3OLU - chains A and B; structure by X-ray diffraction, 2.35 A resolution.

== Chain A (and B) ==
Name: Prostaglandin G/H synthase 2
Organism: Mus musculus
Notes: EC 1.14.99.1; chain B of this document is another copy of the same molecule, construct and numbering; everything in this record applies to it too
UniProtKB: Q05769 (PGH2_MOUSE); the construct lacks a stretch of the UniProt sequence, so the offset changes along the chain: 35-105 = UniProt 20-90; 106-618 = UniProt 92-604
Sequence (592 residues; row label = number of the first residue in the row):
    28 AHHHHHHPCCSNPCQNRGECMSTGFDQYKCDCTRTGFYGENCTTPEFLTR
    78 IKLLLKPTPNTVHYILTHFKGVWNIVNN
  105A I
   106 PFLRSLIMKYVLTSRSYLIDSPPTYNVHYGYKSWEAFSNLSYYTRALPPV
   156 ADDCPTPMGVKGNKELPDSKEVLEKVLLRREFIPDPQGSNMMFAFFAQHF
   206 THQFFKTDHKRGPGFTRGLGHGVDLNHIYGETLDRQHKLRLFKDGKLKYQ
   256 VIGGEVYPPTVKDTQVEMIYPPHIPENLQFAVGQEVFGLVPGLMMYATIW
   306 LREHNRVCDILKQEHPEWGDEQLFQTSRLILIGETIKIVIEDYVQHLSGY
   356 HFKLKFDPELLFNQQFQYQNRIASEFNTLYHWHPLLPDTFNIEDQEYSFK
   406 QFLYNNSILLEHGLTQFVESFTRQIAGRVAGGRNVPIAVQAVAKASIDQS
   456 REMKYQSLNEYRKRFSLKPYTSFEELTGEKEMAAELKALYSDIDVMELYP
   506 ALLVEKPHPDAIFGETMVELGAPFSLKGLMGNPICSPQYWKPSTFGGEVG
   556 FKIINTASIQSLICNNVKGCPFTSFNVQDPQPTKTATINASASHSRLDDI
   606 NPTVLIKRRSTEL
Disordered / not traced: 28-32, 583-618
Sequence notes: expression tag (28-34); engineered mutation His513 (Arg499 in Q05769)
Curated features (UniProtKB/Swiss-Prot):
  - active site: His207 (Proton acceptor), Tyr385 (For cyclooxygenase activity)
  - binding site (substrate): Arg120, Tyr355
  - binding site (heme b): His388
  - site: Ser530 (Aspirin-acetylated serine), Asn606 (Not glycosylated)
  - modified residue: Cys540 (S-nitrosocysteine), Ser579 (O-acetylserine)
  - glycosylation (N-linked (GlcNAc...) asparagine): Asn68, Asn144, Asn410, Asn594
Disulfides: Cys36-Cys47, Cys37-Cys159, Cys41-Cys57, Cys59-Cys69, Cys569-Cys575
Covalent attachments: N-acetylglucosamine (NAG) linked to Asn68, Asn144, Asn410
Bound ions: protoporphyrin IX containing co Co near His388 (its only coordinating residue here)
Small-molecule neighbours:
  - 1AG ((2S)-2,3-dihydroxypropyl (5Z,8Z,11Z,14Z)-icosa-5,8,11,14-tetraenoate): Val116, Arg120, Phe205, Phe209, Val228, Val344, Tyr348, Val349, Leu352, Ser353, Tyr355, Leu359, Asn375, Ile377, Phe381, Leu384, Tyr385, Trp387, Phe518, Met522, Val523, Gly526, Ala527, Phe529, Ser530, Leu531, Gly533, Leu534
  - protoporphyrin IX containing co (COH): Tyr148, Ala199, Phe200, Ala202, Gln203, Thr206, His207, Phe210, Lys211, Thr212, His214, Leu294, Val295, Asn382, Tyr385, His386, Trp387, His388, Leu390, Leu391, Phe395, Leu408, Val444, Val447
From the paper describing this entry:
  - binding site for 1AG: Arg120, Tyr385, Ser530
  - conformationally variable residues (side-chain flip): Leu531
  - mutagenesis - R513H: unchanged catalytic activity on 1AG
  - mutagenesis - R513H, L531T: unchanged catalytic activity on 2-AG
  - mutagenesis - R513H, L531F: unchanged binding to 1AG
  - specificity-determining residues: Leu531 (proposed by the authors, not directly observed)
  - mutagenesis - Y355F: decreased catalytic activity on AA
  - mutagenesis - Y355F: increased catalytic activity on 2-AG
  - mutagenesis - Y355F: increased catalytic activity on 1AG
  - mutagenesis - Y355F (3.1-fold): decreased binding to 2-AG
  - mutagenesis - Y355F (3.1-fold), L531A: increased binding to 2-AG
  - mutagenesis - L531F, L531P: unchanged binding to 2-AG
  - mutagenesis - L531A (1.4-1.9-fold), L531P (2.8-fold): increased binding to AA
  - mutagenesis - L531F (2-fold): decreased binding to AA

== Chain A / chain B interface ==
Pairs across the interface (115):
  Arg44(A) - Gln543(B)
  Glu46(A) - Lys546(B)  salt bridge
  Glu46(A) - Ser548(B)
  Met48(A) - His320(B)
  Met48(A) - Gly551(B)
  Met48(A) - Gly552(B)
  Ser49(A) - His320(B)  hydrogen bond (backbone-side chain)
  Ser49(A) - Glu322(B)  hydrogen bond
  Ser49(A) - Trp323(B)  hydrogen bond
  Thr50(A) - Glu319(B)
  Thr50(A) - Glu322(B)
  Gly51(A) - Glu322(B)
  Phe52(A) - Pro321(B)
  Phe52(A) - Glu322(B)
  Asp58(A) - Lys546(B)
  Asp58(A) - Pro547(B)
  Asp58(A) - Ser548(B)  hydrogen bond
  Thr60(A) - Lys546(B)
  Thr60(A) - Pro547(B)
  Arg61(A) - Phe367(B)
  Arg61(A) - Pro542(B)  hydrogen bond (side chain-backbone)
  Arg61(A) - Trp545(B)  hydrogen bond (side chain-backbone)
  Arg61(A) - Lys546(B)
  Asp125(A) - Gln543(B)  hydrogen bond
  Pro127(A) - Tyr373(B)  hydrophobic
  Pro127(A) - Pro538(B)  hydrophobic
  Pro127(A) - Ser541(B)
  Pro127(A) - Tyr544(B)
  Pro128(A) - Tyr544(B)  hydrogen bond (backbone-side chain)
  Thr129(A) - Tyr544(B)
  Tyr134(A) - Glu326(B)  hydrogen bond
  Tyr134(A) - Gln330(B)
  Tyr136(A) - Glu326(B)
  Tyr136(A) - Gln327(B)  hydrogen bond (side chain-backbone)
  Tyr136(A) - Gln330(B)
  Lys137(A) - Leu334(B)
  Lys137(A) - Gln543(B)
  Lys137(A) - Tyr544(B)
  Lys137(A) - Thr549(B)
  Ser138(A) - Gln330(B)
  Trp139(A) - Asp229(B)
  Trp139(A) - Gln330(B)
  Trp139(A) - Arg333(B)
  Trp139(A) - Leu334(B)
  Trp139(A) - Ile337(B)  hydrophobic
  Trp139(A) - Asn537(B)
  Trp139(A) - Pro538(B)  hydrophobic
  Glu140(A) - Leu238(B)
  Glu140(A) - Gln330(B)
  Phe142(A) - Pro538(B)  hydrophobic
  Phe142(A) - Tyr544(B)
  Asp229(A) - Trp139(B)
  Leu238(A) - Glu140(B)
  His320(A) - Met48(B)
  His320(A) - Ser49(B)  hydrogen bond (side chain-backbone)
  Pro321(A) - Phe52(B)
  Glu322(A) - Ser49(B)  hydrogen bond
  Glu322(A) - Thr50(B)
  Glu322(A) - Gly51(B)  hydrogen bond (side chain-backbone)
  Glu322(A) - Phe52(B)
  Trp323(A) - Ser49(B)  hydrogen bond
  Glu326(A) - Tyr134(B)  hydrogen bond
  Glu326(A) - Tyr136(B)
  Gln327(A) - Tyr136(B)  hydrogen bond (backbone-side chain)
  Gln330(A) - Tyr134(B)  hydrogen bond
  Gln330(A) - Tyr136(B)
  Gln330(A) - Ser138(B)
  Gln330(A) - Trp139(B)
  Gln330(A) - Glu140(B)
  Arg333(A) - Trp139(B)
  Leu334(A) - Lys137(B)
  Leu334(A) - Trp139(B)
  Ile337(A) - Trp139(B)  hydrophobic
  Phe367(A) - Arg61(B)
  Phe367(A) - Gln370(B)  hydrogen bond (backbone-side chain)
  Asn368(A) - Gln370(B)
  Gln369(A) - Gln370(B)  hydrogen bond (backbone-side chain)
  Gln370(A) - Phe367(B)  hydrogen bond (side chain-backbone)
  Gln370(A) - Asn368(B)
  Gln370(A) - Gln369(B)  hydrogen bond (side chain-backbone)
  Phe371(A) - Gln372(B)  hydrogen bond (backbone-side chain)
  Gln372(A) - Phe371(B)  hydrogen bond (side chain-backbone)
  Gln372(A) - Gln372(B)
  Gln372(A) - Tyr373(B)  hydrogen bond (side chain-backbone)
  Tyr373(A) - Pro127(B)  hydrophobic
  Tyr373(A) - Gln372(B)  hydrogen bond (backbone-side chain)
  Tyr373(A) - Gln374(B)  hydrogen bond (backbone-side chain)
  Gln374(A) - Tyr373(B)  hydrogen bond (side chain-backbone)
  Gln374(A) - Gln374(B)
  Asn537(A) - Trp139(B)
  Pro538(A) - Pro127(B)  hydrophobic
  Pro538(A) - Trp139(B)  hydrophobic
  Pro538(A) - Phe142(B)  hydrophobic
  Ser541(A) - Pro127(B)
  Pro542(A) - Arg61(B)  hydrogen bond (backbone-side chain)
  Gln543(A) - Arg44(B)
  Gln543(A) - Asp125(B)  hydrogen bond
  Gln543(A) - Lys137(B)  hydrogen bond (backbone-side chain)
  Tyr544(A) - Pro127(B)
  Tyr544(A) - Pro128(B)  hydrogen bond (side chain-backbone)
  Tyr544(A) - Thr129(B)
  Tyr544(A) - Lys137(B)
  Tyr544(A) - Phe142(B)
  Trp545(A) - Arg61(B)  hydrogen bond (backbone-side chain)
  Lys546(A) - Glu46(B)  salt bridge
  Lys546(A) - Asp58(B)
  Lys546(A) - Thr60(B)
  Lys546(A) - Arg61(B)
  Pro547(A) - Asp58(B)
  Pro547(A) - Thr60(B)
  Ser548(A) - Glu46(B)
  Ser548(A) - Asp58(B)  hydrogen bond
  Thr549(A) - Lys137(B)  hydrogen bond
  Gly551(A) - Met48(B)
  Gly552(A) - Met48(B)
Interface residues without a listed pair, chain A (57 interface residues in all): Val228, Glu364, Leu366
Interface residues without a listed pair, chain B (57 interface residues in all): Val228, Leu366

== Overview ==
Chain A and chain B each contribute 57 residues to their interface, with 34 hydrogen bonds and 2 salt bridges.
Among the polar pairs are Glu46(A)-Lys546(B), Ser49(A)-His320(B) and Ser49(A)-Glu322(B). The paper reports a
binding site for 1AG at Arg120(A), Tyr385(A) and Ser530(A); Y355F and L531A of chain A increase binding to
2-AG; 6 substitutions were tested in all.
Chain A and chain B are both Prostaglandin G/H synthase 2 (Mus musculus); the structure, X-ray crystal
structure of 1-arachidonoyl glycerol bound to the cyclooxygenase channel of R513H murine COX-2, was determined
by X-ray diffraction together with 3MDL and 3OLT from the same study.
